Entry 5EC1 (X-ray diffraction, 2.75 A resolution); this record covers chains A and C of the 3 polymer chains in the assembly.

[Chain A]
Name: Antibody Fab Fragment Light Chain
Organism: Mus musculus
Notes: antibody fragment or engineered binder
Amino-acid sequence (219 residues; row label = number of the first residue in the row):
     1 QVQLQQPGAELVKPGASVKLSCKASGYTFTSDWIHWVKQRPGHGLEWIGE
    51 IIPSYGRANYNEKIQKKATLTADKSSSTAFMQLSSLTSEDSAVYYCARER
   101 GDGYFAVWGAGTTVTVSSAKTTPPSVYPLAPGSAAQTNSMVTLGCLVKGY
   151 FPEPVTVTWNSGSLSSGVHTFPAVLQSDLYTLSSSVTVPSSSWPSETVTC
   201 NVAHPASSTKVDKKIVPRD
Disulfide bonds: Cys22-Cys96, Cys145-Cys200

[Chain C]
Name: pH-gated potassium channel KcsA
Organism: Streptomyces lividans
UniProtKB: P0A334 (KCSA_STRLI); residue numbers follow UniProt; this construct covers 1-125
Amino-acid sequence (125 residues; row label = number of the first residue in the row):
     1 MAPMLSGLLARLVKLLLGRHGSALHWRAAGAATVLLVIVLLAGSYLAVLA
    51 ERGAPGAQLITYPRALWWACETATTXGYGDLCPVTLWGRLVAVVVMVAGI
   101 TSFGLVTAALATWFVGREQERRGHF
Disordered / not traced: 1-21, 125
Sequence notes: engineered mutation Ala2 (Pro in P0A334), Ala69 (Ser in P0A334), Cys70 (Val in P0A334), LHV_76 (Val in P0A334), Cys82 (Tyr in P0A334)
Modified / non-standard residues: LHV ((2S)-2-hydroxy-3-methylbutanoic acid) at position 76
Swiss-Prot annotation at these positions:
  - motif: Thr75, Gly77 to Asp80 (Selectivity filter)
  - mutagenesis: Glu71 (E71A: Prevents channel inactivation)
Ion coordination: K+ site 1 near Thr75 (its only coordinating residue here); K+ site 2: LHV_76, Gly77; K+ site 3: Gly77, Tyr78
Small-molecule neighbours:
  - diacyl glycerol (DGA): Leu41, Ser44, Tyr45, Tyr62, Pro63, Arg64, Leu66, Trp67, Cys70, Val84, Thr85, Leu86, Arg89, Leu90, Val93
  - nonan-1-ol (F09): Leu46, Leu49, Ala50, Trp87, Leu90, Val91, Val94

[Chain A / chain C interface]
Residue-residue contacts (22):
  Thr30(A) - Tyr45(C)  hydrogen bond (backbone-side chain)
  Ser31(A) - Tyr62(C)
  Trp33(A) - Leu49(C)  hydrophobic
  Trp33(A) - Arg52(C)
  Trp33(A) - Tyr62(C)  hydrogen bond
  Glu50(A) - Arg52(C)  salt bridge
  Ile52(A) - Tyr45(C)
  Ile52(A) - Leu49(C)  hydrophobic
  Ile52(A) - Tyr62(C)
  Ser54(A) - Tyr45(C)
  Tyr55(A) - Leu49(C)  hydrophobic
  Arg57(A) - Leu49(C)  hydrogen bond (side chain-backbone)
  Arg57(A) - Arg52(C)
  Asn59(A) - Arg52(C)
  Asn59(A) - Gly53(C)
  Glu62(A) - Pro55(C)
  Glu99(A) - Arg52(C)  salt bridge
  Gly101(A) - Arg52(C)
  Gly101(A) - Thr61(C)
  Gly101(A) - Tyr62(C)  hydrogen bond (backbone-backbone)
  Asp102(A) - Thr61(C)
  Gly103(A) - Thr61(C)
Other interface residues (no listed pair), chain A (16 interface residues in all): His35, Arg100
Other interface residues (no listed pair), chain C (8 interface residues in all): Pro63

[Overview]
16 residues of chain A face 8 of chain C across their interface, with 4 hydrogen bonds and 2 salt bridges.
Polar contacts include Glu50(A)-Arg52(C), Glu99(A)-Arg52(C) and Thr30(A)-Tyr45(C). Nonan-1-ol and diacyl
glycerol are bound between chain A and chain C.
Chain A is Antibody Fab Fragment Light Chain (Mus musculus) and chain C is pH-gated potassium channel KcsA
(Streptomyces lividans); the structure, KcsA with V76ester mutation, was determined by X-ray diffraction
together with 5EBL, 5EBM, 5EBW and 5EC2 from the same study.
